3LKS - chains A and C of the 3 polymer chains in the assembly; structure by X-ray diffraction, 1.90 A resolution.

[Chain A]
Protein: HLA class I histocompatibility antigen, B-35 alpha chain
Organism: Homo sapiens
UniProtKB: P30685 (1B35_HUMAN); residues 1-276 here correspond to UniProt positions 25-300 (UniProt number = residue number + 24)
Sequence (276 residues; each row starts with the number of its first residue):
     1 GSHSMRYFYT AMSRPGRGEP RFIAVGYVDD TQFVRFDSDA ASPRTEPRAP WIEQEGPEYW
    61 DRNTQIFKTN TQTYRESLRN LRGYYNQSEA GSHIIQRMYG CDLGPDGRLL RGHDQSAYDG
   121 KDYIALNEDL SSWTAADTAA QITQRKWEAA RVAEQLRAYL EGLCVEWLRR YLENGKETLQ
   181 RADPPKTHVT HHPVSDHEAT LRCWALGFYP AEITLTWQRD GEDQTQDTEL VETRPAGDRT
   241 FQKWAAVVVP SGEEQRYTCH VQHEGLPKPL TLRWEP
Cystine bridges: Cys101-Cys164, Cys203-Cys259

[Chain C]
Protein: NP418 epitope from 1980 influenza strain
Sequence (9 residues; numbered 1 to 9; the number before each row is that of its first residue):
     1 LPFEKSTVM

[Chain A / chain C interface]
Residue-residue contacts - 41 pairs, chain A then chain C:
  Met5(A) - Leu1(C)
  Tyr7(A) - Leu1(C)  hydrogen bond (side chain-backbone)
  Tyr7(A) - Pro2(C)
  Tyr9(A) - Pro2(C)
  Arg62(A) - Leu1(C)
  Asn63(A) - Pro2(C)
  Ile66(A) - Pro2(C)  hydrophobic
  Ile66(A) - Phe3(C)
  Ile66(A) - Glu4(C)
  Phe67(A) - Pro2(C)  hydrophobic
  Asn70(A) - Ser6(C)  hydrogen bond
  Thr73(A) - Ser6(C)  hydrogen bond
  Thr73(A) - Thr7(C)
  Thr73(A) - Val8(C)
  Glu76(A) - Val8(C)
  Ser77(A) - Val8(C)
  Ser77(A) - Met9(C)  hydrogen bond (side chain-backbone)
  Asn80(A) - Val8(C)
  Asn80(A) - Met9(C)  hydrogen bond (side chain-backbone)
  Leu81(A) - Met9(C)  hydrophobic
  Tyr84(A) - Met9(C)  hydrogen bond (side chain-backbone)
  Ile95(A) - Met9(C)  hydrophobic
  Arg97(A) - Phe3(C)
  Tyr99(A) - Pro2(C)
  Tyr99(A) - Phe3(C)  hydrogen bond (side chain-backbone)
  Tyr123(A) - Met9(C)  hydrophobic
  Thr143(A) - Met9(C)  hydrogen bond (side chain-backbone)
  Lys146(A) - Met9(C)  hydrogen bond (side chain-backbone)
  Trp147(A) - Thr7(C)  hydrogen bond (side chain-backbone)
  Trp147(A) - Val8(C)  hydrogen bond (side chain-backbone)
  Trp147(A) - Met9(C)  hydrophobic
  Val152(A) - Thr7(C)
  Gln155(A) - Phe3(C)
  Gln155(A) - Lys5(C)
  Leu156(A) - Phe3(C)  hydrophobic
  Tyr159(A) - Leu1(C)  hydrogen bond (side chain-backbone)
  Tyr159(A) - Pro2(C)
  Tyr159(A) - Phe3(C)
  Leu163(A) - Glu4(C)
  Trp167(A) - Leu1(C)
  Tyr171(A) - Leu1(C)  hydrogen bond (side chain-backbone)
Also at the interface, not in a pair above, chain A (33 interface residues in all): Tyr59, Thr69, Tyr74, Ser116, Ala150
Interface features reported in the paper:
  - interface residues, chain C: Pro2(C)

[Summary]
33 residues of chain A and 9 residues of chain C are in contact; the contacts include 13 hydrogen bonds. Polar
contacts include Tyr7(A)-Leu1(C), Asn70(A)-Ser6(C) and Thr73(A)-Ser6(C). The paper reports the interface
residue Pro2(C).
Chain A is HLA class I histocompatibility antigen, B-35 alpha chain (Homo sapiens) and chain C is NP418
epitope from 1980 influenza strain; the structure, Crystal Structure of HLA B*3501 in complex with influenza
NP418 epitope from 1980 strain, was determined by X-ray diffraction together with 3LKN, 3LKO, 3LKP, 3LKQ and
3LKR from the same study.
